PDB entry 2V83 | X-ray diffraction, 2.40 A resolution | chains C and D of the 5 polymer chains in the assembly

# Chain C
Protein: Vdj recombination-activating protein 2
Organism: Mus musculus
UniProt: P21784 (RAG2_MOUSE); residue numbers follow UniProt; this construct covers 414-487
Amino-acid sequence (82 residues; row label = number of the first residue in the row):
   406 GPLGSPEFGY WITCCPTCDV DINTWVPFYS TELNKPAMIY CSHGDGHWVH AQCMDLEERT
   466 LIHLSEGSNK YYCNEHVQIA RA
Not modelled in the structure: 406-408, 471-473, 484-487
Construct notes: expression tag (406-413)
Bound ions: Zn2+ site 1: Cys419, His455, Cys458; Zn2+ site 2: Cys446, His452, Cys478, His481
Curated features (UniProtKB/Swiss-Prot):
  - zinc finger: Trp416 to Ile484 (PHD-type)
  - binding site (Zn(2+)): Cys419, Cys423, Cys446, His452, His455, Cys458, Cys478, His481
  - mutagenesis: Tyr415 (Y415A: Abolishes binding to H3K4me3 without affecting phosphoinositide-binding), Lys440 (K440A: Binds PtdIns(4,5)P2 at wild-type level), Met443 (M443A: Abolishes binding to H3K4me3 without affecting phosphoinositide-binding), Tyr445 (Y445A/D: Still binds H3K4me3 and H3R2me2 but with reduced affinity), Trp453 (W453R: Abolishes binding to H3K4me3 without affecting phosphoinositide-binding. Impairs enzymatic activity of the RAG complex), Arg464 (R464A: Leads to a strong reduction in PtdIns(4,5)P2-binding), His468 (H468A: Leads to a strong reduction in PtdIns(4,5)P2-binding)
What the authors report for this chain:
  - mutagenesis - Y415A, M443A, W453A, W453R: abolished binding to H3K4me3
  - conformationally variable residues (order/disorder transition): Glu471 to Ser473
  - mutagenesis - Y445F: decreased binding to H3K4me3
  - disease-associated variants - C478Y, H481P: decreased stability (proposed by the authors, not directly observed)
  - disease-associated variants - W453R: abolished binding to K4me3
  - mutagenesis - Y415A, M443A, W453A, W453R: abolished binding to Histone H3 (chain D)
  - mutagenesis - Y445F: decreased binding to Histone H3 (chain D)
  - disease-associated variants - W416L, K440N: decreased binding to Histone H3 (chain D) (proposed by the authors, not directly observed)
  - mutagenesis - Y445A, Y445D: decreased binding to R2 and K4 methylated H3 peptides
  - mutagenesis - Y445D (3- to 4-fold): decreased binding to K4me3/R2me2

# Chain D
Protein: Histone H3
Notes: fragment: h3 (1-21), biotinilated at c-terminus
UniProt: Q5TEC6 (Q5TEC6_HUMAN); residues 1-9 here correspond to UniProt positions 2-10 (UniProt number = residue number + 1)
Amino-acid sequence (9 residues; numbered 1 to 9; the number before each row is that of its first residue):
     1 ARTKQTARK
Modified positions: Lys4 (n-trimethyllysine; M3L)
Curated features (UniProtKB/Swiss-Prot):
  - modified residue: Arg2 (Asymmetric dimethylarginine), Thr3 (Phosphothreonine), Lys4 (Allysine), Gln5 (5-glutamyl dopamine), Thr6 (Phosphothreonine), Arg8 (Citrulline), Lys9 (N6,N6,N6-trimethyllysine)
What the authors report for this chain:
  - post-translational modification sites: Lys4
  - contacts within the chain: Thr3-Thr6 (hydrogen bond)

# Chain C / chain D interface
Residue-residue contacts (7; chain C residue first):
  Trp416(C) with Arg2(D)
  Ile427(C) with Arg2(D); Thr3(D); Lys4(D)
  Asn428(C) with Lys4(D); Gln5(D), hydrogen bond (side chain-backbone)
  Trp430(C) with Lys4(D)

# Overview
Chain C and chain D each contribute 4 residues to their interface; the contacts include 1 hydrogen bond. Its
one hydrogen-bonded contact is Asn428(C)-Gln5(D). The paper reports that Y415A, M443A and W453A of chain C,
among others, abolish binding to H3K4me3; a modification site at Lys4(D); 11 substitutions were tested in all.
Chain C is Vdj recombination-activating protein 2 (Mus musculus) and chain D is Histone H3; the structure,
Crystal structure of RAG2-PHD finger in complex with H3K4me3 peptide, was determined by X-ray diffraction
(same publication as 2V85, 2V86, 2V87 and 2V88).
